Entry 4YA2 (X-ray diffraction, 2.70 A resolution); this record covers chains M and b of the 34 polymer chains in the assembly.

Chain M:
Molecule: Proteasome subunit beta type-7
Source organism: Saccharomyces cerevisiae S288c
Notes: EC 3.4.25.1
UniProt: P30657 (PSB7_YEAST); residues -12 to 233 here correspond to UniProt positions 21-266 (UniProt number = residue number + 33)
Chain sequence (246 residues; each row starts with the number of its first residue; numbers below 1 keep their minus sign (Thr-12 is residue -12)):
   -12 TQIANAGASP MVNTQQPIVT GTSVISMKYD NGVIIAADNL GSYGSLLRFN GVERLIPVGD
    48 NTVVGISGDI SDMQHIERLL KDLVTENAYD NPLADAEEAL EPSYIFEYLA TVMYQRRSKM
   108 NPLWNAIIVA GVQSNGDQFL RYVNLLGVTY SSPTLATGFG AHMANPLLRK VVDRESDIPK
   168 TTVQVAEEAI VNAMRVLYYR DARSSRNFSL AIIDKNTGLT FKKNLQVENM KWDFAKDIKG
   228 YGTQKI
Not modelled in the structure: -12 to 0

Chain b:
Molecule: Proteasome subunit beta type-1
Source organism: Saccharomyces cerevisiae S288c
Notes: EC 3.4.25.1
UniProt: P38624 (PSB1_YEAST); residues 1-196 here correspond to UniProt positions 20-215 (UniProt number = residue number + 19)
Chain sequence (196 residues; numbered 1 to 196; the number before each row is that of its first residue):
     1 TSIMAVTFKD GVILGADSRT TTGAYIANRV TDKLTRVHDK IWCCRSGSAA DTQAIADIVQ
    61 YHLELYTSQY GTPSTETAAS VFKELCYENK DNLTAGIIVA GYDDKNKGEV YTIPLGGSVH
   121 KLPYAIAGSG STFIYGYCDK NFRENMSKEE TVDFIKHSLS QAIKWDGSSG GVIRMVVLTA
   181 AGVERLIFYP DEYEQL
UniProt features mapped onto this chain:
  - active site: Thr1 (Nucleophile)

Chain M / chain b interface:
Contacting residue pairs (60):
  Ser32(M) - Trp165(b)
  Ser32(M) - Asp166(b)
  Ser32(M) - Gly167(b)  hydrogen bond (backbone-backbone)
  Leu33(M) - Phe133(b)  hydrophobic
  Leu33(M) - Trp165(b)
  Leu34(M) - Lys164(b)
  Leu34(M) - Trp165(b)  hydrogen bond (backbone-backbone)
  Leu34(M) - Gly167(b)
  Arg35(M) - Trp165(b)
  Phe146(M) - Ala24(b)
  Phe146(M) - Tyr25(b)
  Tyr185(M) - Glu194(b)  hydrogen bond
  Tyr186(M) - Ile26(b)
  Tyr186(M) - Arg29(b)
  Arg187(M) - Ala24(b)
  Arg187(M) - Tyr25(b)
  Arg187(M) - Ile26(b)  hydrogen bond (backbone-backbone)
  Arg187(M) - Ala27(b)  hydrogen bond (side chain-backbone)
  Arg187(M) - Asn28(b)
  Arg187(M) - Arg29(b)
  Asp188(M) - Ala24(b)
  Asp188(M) - Ile26(b)
  Ala189(M) - Ala24(b)  hydrogen bond (backbone-backbone)
  Ala189(M) - Ile26(b)
  Ala189(M) - Gly167(b)
  Arg190(M) - Ala24(b)
  Arg193(M) - Asp191(b)  salt bridge
  Arg193(M) - Glu194(b)  salt bridge
  Lys218(M) - Arg29(b)  hydrogen bond (backbone-side chain)
  Trp219(M) - Arg29(b)
  Trp219(M) - Gly171(b)
  Trp219(M) - Val172(b)  hydrophobic
  Trp219(M) - Tyr189(b)
  Trp219(M) - Pro190(b)
  Asp220(M) - Tyr189(b)
  Phe221(M) - Arg29(b)
  Phe221(M) - Val30(b)  hydrophobic
  Ala222(M) - Val30(b)  hydrophobic
  Ala222(M) - Val172(b)  hydrophobic
  Ala222(M) - Arg174(b)  hydrogen bond (backbone-side chain)
  Ala222(M) - Ile187(b)  hydrophobic
  Lys223(M) - Ile187(b)
  Lys223(M) - Tyr189(b)
  Ile225(M) - Val30(b)
  Ile225(M) - Arg174(b)
  Lys226(M) - Asp32(b)
  Gly227(M) - Asp32(b)  hydrogen bond (backbone-side chain)
  Tyr228(M) - Thr35(b)
  Tyr228(M) - Arg45(b)
  Tyr228(M) - Gln53(b)  hydrogen bond (side chain-backbone)
  Tyr228(M) - Ala56(b)
  Tyr228(M) - Asp57(b)  hydrogen bond
  Gln231(M) - Asp32(b)
  Gln231(M) - Leu34(b)
  Gln231(M) - Thr35(b)
  Gln231(M) - Arg36(b)  hydrogen bond (side chain-backbone)
  Gln231(M) - Trp42(b)
  Gln231(M) - Arg185(b)
  Ile233(M) - Trp42(b)
  Ile233(M) - Arg185(b)  hydrogen bond (backbone-side chain)
Other interface residues (no listed pair), chain M (26 interface residues in all): Met150, Met217
Other interface residues (no listed pair), chain b (35 interface residues in all): Arg19, Thr21, Ile163, Ser168, Val183

Summary:
Chain M and chain b form an interface of 26 and 35 residues respectively, with 13 hydrogen bonds and 2 salt
bridges. Among the polar pairs are Arg193(M)-Asp191(b), Arg193(M)-Glu194(b) and Tyr185(M)-Glu194(b). From
UniProt: active-site residue Thr1(b) on chain b.
Chain M is Proteasome subunit beta type-7 and chain b is Proteasome subunit beta type-1, both from
Saccharomyces cerevisiae S288c; the structure, Yeast 20S proteasome beta2-H116N mutant in complex with
Ac-LAE-ep, was determined by X-ray diffraction (same publication as 4Y69, 4Y6A, 4Y6V, 4Y6Z, 4Y70, 4Y74 and 34
further entries).
